2BGN - chains A and F of the 6 polymer chains in the assembly; structure by X-ray diffraction, 3.15 A resolution.

[Chain A]
Name: Dipeptidyl peptidase IV
Organism: Homo sapiens
Notes: EC 3.4.14.5; fragment: extracellular domain, residues 39-766
Reference sequence: P27487 (DPP4_HUMAN); residue numbers follow UniProt; this construct covers 39-766
Amino-acid sequence (728 residues; numbered 39 to 766; the number before each row is that of its first residue):
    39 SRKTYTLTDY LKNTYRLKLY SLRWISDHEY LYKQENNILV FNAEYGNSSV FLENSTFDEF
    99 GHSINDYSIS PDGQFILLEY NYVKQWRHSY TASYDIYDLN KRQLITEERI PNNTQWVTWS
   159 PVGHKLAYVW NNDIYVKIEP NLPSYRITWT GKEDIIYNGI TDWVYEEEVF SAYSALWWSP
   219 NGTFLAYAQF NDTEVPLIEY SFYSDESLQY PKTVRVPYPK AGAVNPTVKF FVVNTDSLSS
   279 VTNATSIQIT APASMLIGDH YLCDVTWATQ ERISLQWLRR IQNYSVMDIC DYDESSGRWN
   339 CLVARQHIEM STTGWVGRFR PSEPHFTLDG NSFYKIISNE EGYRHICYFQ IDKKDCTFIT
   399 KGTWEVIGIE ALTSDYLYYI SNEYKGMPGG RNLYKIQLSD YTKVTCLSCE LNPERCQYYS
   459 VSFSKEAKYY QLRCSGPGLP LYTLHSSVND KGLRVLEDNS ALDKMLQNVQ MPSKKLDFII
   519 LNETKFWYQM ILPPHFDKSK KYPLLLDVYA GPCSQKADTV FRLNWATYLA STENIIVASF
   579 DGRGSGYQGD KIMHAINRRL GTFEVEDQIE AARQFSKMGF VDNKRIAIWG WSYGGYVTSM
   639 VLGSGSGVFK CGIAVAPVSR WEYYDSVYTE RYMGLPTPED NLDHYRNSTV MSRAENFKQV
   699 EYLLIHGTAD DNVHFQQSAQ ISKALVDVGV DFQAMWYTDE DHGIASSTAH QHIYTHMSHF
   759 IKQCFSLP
Cystine bridges: Cys328-Cys339, Cys385-Cys394, Cys444-Cys447, Cys454-Cys472, Cys649-Cys762
Glycans and other covalent adducts: glycan linked to Asn85, Asn229; N-acetylglucosamine (NAG) linked to Asn92, Asn150, Asn219, Asn281, Asn321, Asn520
Swiss-Prot annotation at these positions:
  - active site (Charge relay system): Ser630, Asp708, His740
  - glycosylation (N-linked (GlcNAc...) asparagine): Asn85, Asn92, Asn150, Asn219, Asn229, Asn281, Asn321, Asn520, Asn685

[Chain F]
Name: Adenosine deaminase
Organism: Bos taurus
Notes: EC 3.5.4.4
Reference sequence: P56658 (ADA_BOVIN); residues 2-363 here correspond to UniProt positions 1-362 (UniProt number = residue number - 1)
Amino-acid sequence (363 residues; row label = number of the first residue in the row):
     1 MAQTPAFDKP KVELHVHLDG AIKPETILYY GKRRGIALPA DTPEELLNII GMDKPLTLPD
    61 FLAKFDYYMP AIAGCRDAIK RIAYEFVEMK AKDGVVYVEV RYSPHLLANS KVEPIPWNQA
   121 EGDLTPDEVV SLVNQGLQEG ERDFGVKVRS ILCCMRHQPS WSSEVVELCK KYREQTVVAI
   181 DLAGDETIEG SSLFPGHVQA YAEAVKSGVH RTVHAGEVGS ANVVKEAVDT LKTERLGHGY
   241 HTLEDTTLYN RLRQENMHFE ICPWSSYLTG AWKPDTEHAV IRFKNDQVNY SLNTDDPLIF
   301 KSTLDTDYQM TKKDMGFTEE EFKRLNINAA KSSFLPEDEK KELLDLLYKA YRMPSPASAE
   361 QCL
Not modelled in the structure: 1-3, 356-363
Construct notes: conflict Asp8 (Asn7 in P56658), Lys32 (Arg31 in P56658), Arg33 (Lys32 in P56658), Leu47 (Gln46 in P56658), Thr57 (Ser56 in P56658), Asp60 (Glu59 in P56658), Asp77 (Glu76 in P56658), Ile79 (Val78 in P56658), Ile261 (Val260 in P56658), Ala279 (Pro278 in P56658), Ile281 (Val280 in P56658), Lys313 (Asn312 in P56658), Asp314 (Glu313 in P56658); variant Gln199 (Lys198 in P56658), Thr246 (Ala245 in P56658), Arg352 (Gly351 in P56658)
Metal / ion sites: Zn2+: His15, His17, His214, Asp295
Swiss-Prot annotation at these positions:
  - binding site (Zn(2+)): Asp296

[Chain A / chain F interface]
Pairs across the interface (28):
  Gln286(A) - Arg76(F)
  Gln286(A) - Asp77(F)  hydrogen bond
  Thr288(A) - Arg76(F)
  Thr288(A) - Asp77(F)
  Thr288(A) - Lys80(F)  hydrogen bond
  Ala289(A) - Lys80(F)  hydrogen bond (backbone-side chain)
  Pro290(A) - Glu139(F)
  Ala291(A) - Tyr84(F)  hydrophobic
  Ala291(A) - Glu139(F)  hydrogen bond (backbone-side chain)
  Ser292(A) - Tyr84(F)
  Ser292(A) - Glu139(F)  hydrogen bond
  Leu294(A) - Asp77(F)
  Leu294(A) - Lys80(F)
  Leu294(A) - Arg81(F)  hydrogen bond (backbone-side chain)
  Ile295(A) - Arg81(F)
  Ile295(A) - Glu85(F)
  Arg336(A) - Asp127(F)  salt bridge
  Arg336(A) - Glu128(F)  salt bridge
  Arg336(A) - Ser131(F)
  Cys339(A) - Gln135(F)  hydrogen bond (backbone-side chain)
  Leu340(A) - Gln175(F)
  Val341(A) - Gln135(F)
  Val341(A) - Gln138(F)
  Val341(A) - Glu139(F)
  Val341(A) - Arg142(F)
  Gln344(A) - Glu139(F)
  Gln344(A) - Arg142(F)  hydrogen bond
  Ile346(A) - Arg142(F)
Also at the interface, not in a pair above, chain A (17 interface residues in all): Tyr322, Ser333, Asn338
Also at the interface, not in a pair above, chain F (18 interface residues in all): Gly136, Asp143, Lys171, Tyr172

[Summary]
Chain A and chain F form an interface of 17 and 18 residues respectively, with 8 hydrogen bonds and 2 salt
bridges. Polar contacts include Arg336(A)-Asp127(F), Arg336(A)-Glu128(F) and Gln286(A)-Asp77(F). Covalently
linked N-acetylglucosamine: at Asn92(A), Asn150(A), Asn219(A), Asn281(A), Asn321(A) and Asn520(A).
Here chain A is Dipeptidyl peptidase IV (Homo sapiens) and chain F is Adenosine deaminase (Bos taurus). Entry
2BGN (HIV-1 Tat protein derived N-terminal nonapeptide Trp2-Tat(1-9) bound to the active site of Dipeptidyl
peptidase IV ...) was determined by X-ray diffraction (same publication as 2BGR).
